Entry 9CEW (electron microscopy, 2.88 A resolution); this record covers chains P and Y of the 6 polymer chains in the assembly.

Chain P:
Molecule: Maltose/maltodextrin-binding periplasmic protein, Spizellomyces punctatus Fanzor 1
Source organism: Escherichia coli K-12
Reference sequence: chimeric construct of P0AEX9, A0A0L0H5U9: residues -375 to -10 from P0AEX9 (MALE_ECOLI) positions 27-392 (UniProt number = residue number + 402); residues 2-638 from A0A0L0H5U9 positions 2-638 (same numbers)
Amino-acid sequence (1032 residues; row label = number of the first residue in the row; numbers below 1 keep their minus sign (Met-393 is residue -393)):
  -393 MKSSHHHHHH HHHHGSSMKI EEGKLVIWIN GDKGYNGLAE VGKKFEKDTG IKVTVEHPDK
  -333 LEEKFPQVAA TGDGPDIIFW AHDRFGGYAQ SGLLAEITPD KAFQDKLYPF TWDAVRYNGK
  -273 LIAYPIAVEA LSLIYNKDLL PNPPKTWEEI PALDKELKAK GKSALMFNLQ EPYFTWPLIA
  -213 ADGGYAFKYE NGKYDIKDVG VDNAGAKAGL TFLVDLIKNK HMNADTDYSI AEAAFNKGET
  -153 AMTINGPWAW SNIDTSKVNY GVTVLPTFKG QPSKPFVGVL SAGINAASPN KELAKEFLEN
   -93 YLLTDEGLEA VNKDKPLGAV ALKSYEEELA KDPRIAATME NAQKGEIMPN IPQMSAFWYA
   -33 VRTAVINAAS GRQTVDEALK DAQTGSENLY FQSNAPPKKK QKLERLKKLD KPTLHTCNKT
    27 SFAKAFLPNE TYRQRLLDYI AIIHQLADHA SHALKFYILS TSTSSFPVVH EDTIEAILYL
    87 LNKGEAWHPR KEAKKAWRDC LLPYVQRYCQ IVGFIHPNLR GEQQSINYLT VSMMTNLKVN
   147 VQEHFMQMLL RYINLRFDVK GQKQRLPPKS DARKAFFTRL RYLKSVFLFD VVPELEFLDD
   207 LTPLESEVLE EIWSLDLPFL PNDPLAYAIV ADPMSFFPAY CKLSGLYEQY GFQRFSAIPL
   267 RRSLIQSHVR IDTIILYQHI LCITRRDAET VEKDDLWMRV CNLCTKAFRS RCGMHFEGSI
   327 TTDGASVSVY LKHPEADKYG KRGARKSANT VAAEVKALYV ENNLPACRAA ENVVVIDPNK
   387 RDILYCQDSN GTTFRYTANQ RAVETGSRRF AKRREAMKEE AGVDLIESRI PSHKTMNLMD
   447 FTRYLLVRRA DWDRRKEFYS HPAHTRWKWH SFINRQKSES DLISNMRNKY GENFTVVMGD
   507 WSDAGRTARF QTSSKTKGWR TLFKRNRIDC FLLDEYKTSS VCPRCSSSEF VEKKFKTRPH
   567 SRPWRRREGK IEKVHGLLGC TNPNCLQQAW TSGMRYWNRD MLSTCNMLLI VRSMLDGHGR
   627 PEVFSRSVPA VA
Unresolved in the structure: -393 to 17, 346-361, 634-638
Construct notes: expression tag (-393 to -376); linker (-9 to 1)
Ion coordination: Mg2+ site 1: Asp383, Glu541 (shared with DT10(Y), DT11(Y) of chain Y); Mg2+ site 2: Asp383, Asn385, Asp606 (shared with DT11(Y) of chain Y); Zn2+: Cys548, Cys551, Cys586, Cys591
What the authors report for this chain:
  - catalytic residues: Asp383, Glu541, Asp606
  - Mg2+ coordination: Asp383, Glu541, Asp606
  - mutagenesis - D606N: increased catalytic activity
  - binding site for the 54-nt DNA strand: Tyr345

Chain Y:
Molecule: 23-nt DNA strand
Sequence (23 nucleotides; row label = number of the first residue in the row):
     1 TTTTTTTTTT TTTTTTTTTT TTT
Ion coordination: Mg2+ site 1: DT10, DT11 (shared with Asp383(P), Glu541(P) of chain P); Mg2+ site 2: DT11 (shared with Asp383(P), Asn385(P), Asp606(P) of chain P)

Interface between chain P and chain Y:
Residue-residue contacts (36; chain P residue first):
  Lys175(P) - DT7(Y)  phosphate contact
  Phe183(P) - DT5(Y)  phosphate contact
  Phe183(P) - DT6(Y)  phosphate contact
  Arg187(P) - DT4(Y)  salt bridge to the phosphate
  Arg187(P) - DT5(Y)  phosphate contact
  Asp383(P) - DT11(Y)  phosphate contact
  Pro384(P) - DT11(Y)  phosphate contact
  Asn385(P) - DT11(Y)  phosphate contact
  Asn385(P) - DT12(Y)  phosphate contact
  Lys386(P) - DT11(Y)  phosphate contact
  Lys386(P) - DT12(Y)  hydrogen bond to the phosphate
  Arg387(P) - DT12(Y)  phosphate contact
  Trp507(P) - DT10(Y)  hydrogen bond to the base
  Trp507(P) - DT11(Y)  sugar contact
  Phe516(P) - DT14(Y)  sugar contact
  Gln517(P) - DT12(Y)  hydrogen bond to the base
  Glu541(P) - DT9(Y)  phosphate contact
  Glu541(P) - DT10(Y)  sugar contact
  Tyr542(P) - DT8(Y)  base contact
  Tyr542(P) - DT9(Y)  sugar contact
  Lys543(P) - DT9(Y)  hydrogen bond to the phosphate
  Lys543(P) - DT10(Y)  phosphate contact
  Thr544(P) - DT10(Y)  phosphate contact
  Ser545(P) - DT10(Y)  hydrogen bond to the phosphate
  Ser545(P) - DT11(Y)  hydrogen bond to the phosphate
  Ser546(P) - DT10(Y)  hydrogen bond to the phosphate
  His566(P) - DT14(Y)  salt bridge to the phosphate
  Arg568(P) - DT13(Y)  salt bridge to the phosphate
  Arg571(P) - DT14(Y)  salt bridge to the phosphate
  Lys576(P) - DT15(Y)  salt bridge to the phosphate
  Glu578(P) - DT13(Y)  phosphate contact
  Lys579(P) - DT14(Y)  hydrogen bond to the base
  Lys579(P) - DT15(Y)  hydrogen bond to the base
  His581(P) - DT11(Y)  sugar contact
  His581(P) - DT12(Y)  salt bridge to the phosphate
  Arg605(P) - DT11(Y)  salt bridge to the phosphate
Also at the interface, not in a pair above, chain P (26 interface residues in all): Asp606
Also at the interface, not in a pair above, chain Y (13 interface residues in all): DT3

In short:
Chain P and chain Y form an interface of 26 and 13 residues respectively, with 9 hydrogen bonds and 7 salt
bridges. Among the polar pairs are Trp507(P)-DT10(Y), Gln517(P)-DT12(Y) and Lys579(P)-DT14(Y). Asp383(P),
Glu541(P), DT10(Y) and DT11(Y) coordinate Mg2+ site 1. The paper reports catalytic residues Asp383(P),
Glu541(P) and Asp606(P); D606N of chain P increases catalytic activity.
Here chain P is Maltose/maltodextrin-binding periplasmic protein, Spizellomyces punctatus Fanzor 1
(Escherichia coli K-12) and chain Y is a 23-nt DNA strand. Entry 9CEW (Spizellomyces punctatus Fanzor (SpuFz)
State 3) was determined by electron microscopy, deposited together with 9CER, 9CES, 9CET, 9CEU, 9CEV, 9CEX and
6 further entries.
